9J7A - chains F and D of the 6 polymer chains in the assembly; structure by electron microscopy, 4.13 A resolution (low resolution: residue-level contacts below are approximate; hydrogen-bond / salt-bridge calls are withheld).

Chain F:
Molecule: Poly-UNK
From: Homo sapiens
Sequence (11 residues; row label = number of the first residue in the row; X marks 11 residues of unknown identity (built as UNK)):
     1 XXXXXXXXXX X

Chain D:
Molecule: Protein fem-1 homolog B
From: Homo sapiens
UniProtKB: Q9UK73 (FEM1B_HUMAN); residues 1-627 here = UniProt positions 1-627
Sequence (627 residues; row label = number of the first residue in the row):
     1 MEGLAGYVYK AASEGKVLTL AALLLNRSES DIRYLLGYVS QQGGQRSTPL IIAARNGHAK
    61 VVRLLLEHYR VQTQQTGTVR FDGYVIDGAT ALWCAAGAGH FEVVKLLVSH GANVNHTTVT
   121 NSTPLRAACF DGRLDIVKYL VENNANISIA NKYDNTCLMI AAYKGHTDVV RYLLEQRADP
   181 NAKAHCGATA LHFAAEAGHI DIVKELIKWR AAIVVNGHGM TPLKVAAESC KADVVELLLS
   241 HADCDRRSRI EALELLGASF ANDRENYDII KTYHYLYLAM LERFQDGDNI LEKEVLPPIH
   301 AYGNRTECRN PQELESIRQD RDALHMEGLI VRERILGADN IDVSHPIIYR GAVYADNMEF
   361 EQCIKLWLHA LHLRQKGNRN THKDLLRFAQ VFSQMIHLNE TVKAPDIECV LRCSVLEIEQ
   421 SMNRVKNISD ADVHNAMDNY ECNLYTFLYL VCISTKTQCS EEDQCKINKQ IYNLIHLDPR
   481 TREGFTLLHL AVNSNTPVDD FHTNDVCSFP NALVTKLLLD CGAEVNAVDN EGNSALHIIV
   541 QYNRPISDFL TLHSIIISLV EAGAHTDMTN KQNKTPLDKS TTGVSEILLK TQMKMSLKCL
   601 AARAVRANDI NYQDQIPRTL EEFVGFH

Chain F / chain D interface:
Chain D residues in contact with chain F, 7 residues: Arg-264, His-345, Ala-352, Asp-356, Lys-383, Arg-387, Phe-501

Summary:
Chain F and chain D make no direct contact in this assembly.
Here chain F is Poly-UNK and chain D is Protein fem-1 homolog B, both from Homo sapiens. Entry 9J7A (local
refinement of FEM1B bound with TOM20 (dimer)) was determined by electron microscopy (same publication as 9J7B,
9JCE and 9LKX).
